PDB entry 3U60 | X-ray diffraction, 3.34 A resolution | chains D and H of the 10 polymer chains in the assembly

[Chain D]
Protein: DNA polymerase accessory protein 44
From: Enterobacteria phage T4
UniProtKB: P04526 (DPA44_BPT4); residue numbers follow UniProt; this construct covers 1-319
Chain sequence (324 residues; each row starts with the number of its first residue; numbers below 1 keep their minus sign (Gly-4 is residue -4)):
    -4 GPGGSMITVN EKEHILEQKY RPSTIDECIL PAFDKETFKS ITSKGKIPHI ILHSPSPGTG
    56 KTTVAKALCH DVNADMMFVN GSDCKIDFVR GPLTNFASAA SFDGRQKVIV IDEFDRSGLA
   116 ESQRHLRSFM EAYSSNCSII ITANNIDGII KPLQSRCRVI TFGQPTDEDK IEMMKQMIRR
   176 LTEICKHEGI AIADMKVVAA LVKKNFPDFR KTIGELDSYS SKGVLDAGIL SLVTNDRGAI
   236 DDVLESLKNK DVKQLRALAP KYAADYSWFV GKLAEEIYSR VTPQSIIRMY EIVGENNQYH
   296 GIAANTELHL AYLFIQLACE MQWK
Not modelled in the structure: -4 to 0
Sequence notes: expression tag (-4 to 0)
Ion coordination: Mg2+: Glu108 (together with 08T)
Small-molecule neighbours:
  - 08T ([[[(2R,3S,4R,5R)-5-(6-aminopurin-9-yl)-3,4-bis(oxidanyl)oxolan-2-yl]methoxy-oxidanyl-phosphoryl]oxy-oxidanyl-phosphoryl]oxy-tris(fluoranyl)beryllium), molecule 1: Glu12, Gln13, Tyr15, Arg16, Pro17, Glu22, Cys23, Ile24, Leu25, Ser49, Ser51, Pro52, Gly53, Thr54, Gly55, Lys56, Thr57, Thr58, Glu108, Thr137, Asn139, Arg175, Phe204, Arg205, Ile208
  - 08T, molecule 2: Glu126, Pro147, Arg151
Swiss-Prot annotation at these positions:
  - binding site (ATP): Glu12 to Tyr15, Ile24, Gly53 to Thr58, Arg205
Reported in the primary citation:
  - binding site for 08T: Arg151
  - binding site for Template DNA strand: Lys80
  - allosteric site: Lys80 (proposed by the authors, not directly observed)

[Chain H]
Protein: DNA polymerase processivity component
From: Enterobacteria phage T4
UniProtKB: P04525 (DPA5_BPT4); residues 6001-6228 here correspond to UniProt positions 1-228 (UniProt number = residue number - 6000)
Chain sequence (228 residues; row label = number of the first residue in the row):
  6001 MKLSKDTTAL LKNFATINSG IMLKSGQFIM TRAVNGTTYA EANISDVIDF DVAIYDLNGF
  6061 LGILSLVNDD AEISQSEDGN IKIADARSTI FWPAADPSTV VAPNKPIPFP VASAVTEIKA
  6121 EDLQQLLRVS RGLQIDTIAI TVKEGKIVIN GFNKVEDSAL TRVKYSLTLG DYDGENTFNF
  6181 IINMANMKMQ PGNYKLLLWA KGKQGAAKFE GEHANYVVAL EADSTHDF
Modified positions: Mse6001, Mse6022, Mse6030, Mse6184, Mse6187, Mse6189 (selenomethionine; parent Met)

[How chain D and chain H interact]
Residue-residue contacts (13):
  Asp70(D) with Arg6162(H), salt bridge
  Met71(D) with Ser6158(H)
  Met72(D) with Val6155(H); Glu6156(H); Ser6158(H)
  Phe73(D) with Ser6158(H), hydrogen bond (backbone-side chain)
  Phe83(D) with Val6155(H), hydrophobic
  Pro87(D) with Glu6156(H)
  Asn90(D) with Gln6134(H), hydrogen bond; Glu6156(H)
  Phe91(D) with Arg6162(H)
  Phe97(D) with Arg6162(H)
  Lys102(D) with Arg6162(H)

[Summary]
The interface between chain D and chain H involves 10 residues on one side and 5 on the other, with 2 hydrogen
bonds and 1 salt bridge. Polar pairs include Asp70(D)-Arg6162(H), Phe73(D)-Ser6158(H) and Asn90(D)-Gln6134(H).
The paper reports a binding site for 08T at Arg151(D); a binding site for Template DNA strand at Lys80(D).
Chain D is DNA polymerase accessory protein 44 and chain H is DNA polymerase processivity component, both from
Enterobacteria phage T4; the structure, Structure of T4 Bacteriophage Clamp Loader Bound To Open Clamp, DNA
and ATP Analog, was determined by X-ray diffraction, deposited together with 3U5Z and 3U61.
